PDB entry 5VR9 | X-ray diffraction, 2.15 A resolution | chains A and B

== Chain A ==
Protein: CH1/Ckappa Fab heavy chain
Source organism: Homo sapiens
Reference sequence: Q6GMX6 (Q6GMX6_HUMAN); residues 108-224 here correspond to UniProt positions 122-238 (UniProt number = residue number + 14)
Amino-acid sequence (224 residues; each row starts with the number of its first residue):
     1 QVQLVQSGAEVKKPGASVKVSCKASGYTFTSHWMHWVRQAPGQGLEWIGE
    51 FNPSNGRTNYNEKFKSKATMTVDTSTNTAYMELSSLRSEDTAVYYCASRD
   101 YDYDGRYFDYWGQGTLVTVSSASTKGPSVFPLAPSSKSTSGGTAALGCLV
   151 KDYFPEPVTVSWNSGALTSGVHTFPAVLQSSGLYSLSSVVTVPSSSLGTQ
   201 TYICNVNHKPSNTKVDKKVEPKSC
Unresolved in the structure: 55, 224
Disulfide bonds: Cys-22/Cys-96, Cys-148/Cys-204

== Chain B ==
Protein: CH1/Ckappa Fab light chain
Source organism: Homo sapiens
Reference sequence: Q7Z3Y4 (Q7Z3Y4_HUMAN); residues 107-212 here correspond to UniProt positions 130-235 (UniProt number = residue number + 23)
Amino-acid sequence (212 residues; row label = number of the first residue in the row):
     1 DIQMTQSPSSLSASVGDRVTITCSASSSVTYMYWYQQKPGKAPKLLIYDT
    51 SNLASGVPSRFSGSGSGTDYTFTISSLQPEDIATYYCQQWSSHIFTFGQG
   101 TKVEIKRTVAAPSVFIFPPSDEQLKSGTASVVCLLNNFYPREAKVQWKVD
   151 NALQSGNSQESVTEQDSKDSTYSLSSTLTLSKADYEKHKVYACEVTHQGL
   201 SSPVTKSFNRGE
Unresolved in the structure: 1-2
Disulfide bonds: Cys-23/Cys-87, Cys-133/Cys-193

== Chain A / chain B interface ==
Pairs across the interface (65):
  His-35(A) with Phe-95(B)
  Gln-39(A) with Gln-37(B), hydrogen bond; Tyr-86(B)
  Gln-43(A) with Tyr-86(B)
  Gly-44(A) with Tyr-86(B)
  Leu-45(A) with Pro-43(B), hydrophobic; Tyr-86(B), hydrophobic; Phe-97(B)
  Trp-47(A) with Ile-94(B), hydrophobic; Phe-95(B)
  Asn-61(A) with Ile-94(B)
  Tyr-95(A) with Gln-37(B), hydrogen bond; Lys-41(B); Ala-42(B), hydrophobic
  Arg-99(A) with Tyr-33(B); Tyr-35(B), hydrogen bond; Gln-88(B), hydrogen bond; Phe-95(B)
  Tyr-101(A) with Asp-49(B)
  Tyr-107(A) with Tyr-33(B); Leu-45(B), hydrophobic; Tyr-48(B), hydrophobic
  Asp-109(A) with Tyr-35(B), hydrogen bond; Leu-45(B)
  Trp-111(A) with Tyr-35(B); Ala-42(B), hydrophobic; Pro-43(B), hydrogen bond (side chain-backbone)
  Gly-112(A) with Ala-42(B)
  Phe-130(A) with Ser-120(B); Glu-122(B); Gln-123(B)
  Pro-131(A) with Ser-120(B)
  Leu-132(A) with Phe-117(B); Val-132(B), hydrophobic
  Ala-133(A) with Phe-117(B)
  Lys-137(A) with Phe-115(B)
  Ser-138(A) with Phe-115(B); Phe-117(B)
  Ser-140(A) with Phe-115(B)
  Ala-145(A) with Phe-115(B), hydrophobic; Phe-117(B); Leu-134(B), hydrophobic
  Leu-149(A) with Ser-130(B)
  Lys-151(A) with Gln-123(B); Ser-130(B)
  His-172(A) with Asn-136(B); Asn-137(B), hydrogen bond; Asp-166(B); Ser-173(B), hydrogen bond
  Phe-174(A) with Leu-134(B), hydrophobic; Ser-161(B); Thr-163(B); Ser-173(B); Leu-174(B); Ser-175(B)
  Pro-175(A) with Ser-161(B), hydrogen bond (backbone-side chain); Val-162(B)
  Val-177(A) with Gln-159(B); Glu-160(B)
  Leu-178(A) with Gln-159(B), hydrogen bond (backbone-side chain)
  Gln-179(A) with Gln-159(B)
  Ser-187(A) with Ser-175(B), hydrogen bond
  Val-189(A) with Leu-134(B), hydrophobic
  Thr-191(A) with Asn-136(B)
  Lys-217(A) with Glu-122(B), salt bridge
Other interface residues (no listed pair), chain A (39 interface residues in all): Val-37, Glu-46, Val-129, Leu-146, Thr-173
Other interface residues (no listed pair), chain B (36 interface residues in all): His-93, Ile-116, Lys-206

== Overview ==
39 residues of chain A face 36 of chain B across their interface; the contacts include 11 hydrogen bonds and 1
salt bridge. Polar pairs include Lys-217(A)/Glu-122(B), Gln-39(A)/Gln-37(B) and Tyr-95(A)/Gln-37(B).
Here chain A is CH1/Ckappa Fab heavy chain and chain B is CH1/Ckappa Fab light chain, both from Homo sapiens.
Entry 5VR9 (CH1/Ckappa Fab based on Matuzumab) was determined by X-ray diffraction, deposited together with
5VSH and 5VSI.
